Entry 7YZY (electron microscopy, 4.80 A resolution (low resolution: residue-level contacts below are approximate; hydrogen-bond / salt-bridge calls are withheld)); this record covers chains C and A of the 9 polymer chains in the assembly.

== Chain C ==
Molecule: Methane monooxygenase subunit C2
Source organism: Methylococcus capsulatus str. Bath
UniProt: O05111 (O05111_METCP); residues 1-289 here = UniProt positions 1-289
Amino-acid sequence (289 residues; each row starts with the number of its first residue):
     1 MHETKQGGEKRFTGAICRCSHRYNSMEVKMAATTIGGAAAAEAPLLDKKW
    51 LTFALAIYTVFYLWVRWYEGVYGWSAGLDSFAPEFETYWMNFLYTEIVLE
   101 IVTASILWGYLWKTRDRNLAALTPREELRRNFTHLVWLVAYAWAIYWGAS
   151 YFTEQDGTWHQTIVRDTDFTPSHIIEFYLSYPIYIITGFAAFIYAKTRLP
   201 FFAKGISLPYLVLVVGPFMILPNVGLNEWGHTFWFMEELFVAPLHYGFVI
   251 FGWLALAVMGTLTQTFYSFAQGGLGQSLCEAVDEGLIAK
Not modelled in the structure: 1-44, 283-289

== Chain A ==
Molecule: Particulate methane monooxygenase alpha subunit
Source organism: Methylococcus capsulatus str. Bath
Notes: EC 1.14.18.3
UniProt: G1UBD1 (PMOB_METCA); residue numbers follow UniProt; this construct covers 1-414
Amino-acid sequence (414 residues; row label = number of the first residue in the row):
     1 MKTIKDRIAKWSAIGLLSAVAATAFYAPSASAHGEKSQAAFMRMRTIHWY
    51 DLSWSKEKVKINETVEIKGKFHVFEGWPETVDEPDVAFLNVGMPGPVFIR
   101 KESYIGGQLVPRSVRLEIGKTYDFRVVLKARRPGDWHVHTMMNVQGGGPI
   151 IGPGKWITVEGSMSEFRNPVTTLTGQTVDLENYNEGNTYFWHAFWFAIGV
   201 AWIGYWSRRPIFIPRLLMVDAGRADELVSATDRKVAMGFLAATILIVVMA
   251 MSSANSKYPITIPLQAGTMRGMKPLELPAPTVSVKVEDATYRVPGRAMRM
   301 KLTITNHGNSPIRLGEFYTASVRFLDSDVYKDTTGYPEDLLAEDGLSVSD
   351 NSPLAPGETRTVDVTASDAAWEVYRLSDIIYDPDSRFAGLLFFFDATGNR
   401 QVVQIDAPLIPSFM
Not modelled in the structure: 1-32
Swiss-Prot annotation at these positions:
  - binding site (Cu cation): H33, H48, H72, H137, H139
What the authors report for this chain:
  - contacts within the chain: K58-E160 (from molecular simulation)

== Chain C / chain A interface ==
Residue-residue contacts - 27 pairs, chain C then chain A:
  W74(C) - R132(A)
  W74(C) - W136(A)
  L78(C) - H33(A)
  D79(C) - H33(A)
  D79(C) - K36(A)
  F81(C) - K36(A)
  F81(C) - S37(A)
  F81(C) - R375(A)
  T162(C) - M93(A)
  T162(C) - P94(A)
  T162(C) - G95(A)
  V164(C) - H33(A)
  V164(C) - G34(A)
  V164(C) - I151(A)
  R165(C) - S37(A)
  D166(C) - G34(A)
  D166(C) - E35(A)
  D166(C) - S37(A)
  F235(C) - Q145(A)
  F235(C) - G146(A)
  F235(C) - G147(A)
  E237(C) - Q145(A)
  E237(C) - G147(A)
  E237(C) - G148(A)
  F266(C) - F212(A)
  F266(C) - I213(A)
  F266(C) - L216(A)
Also at the interface, not in a pair above, chain C (16 interface residues in all): I163, M236, F269, G275, C279
Also at the interface, not in a pair above, chain A (22 interface residues in all): M141, P149, L217

== Summary ==
16 residues of chain C and 22 residues of chain A are in contact. From UniProt: 5 Cu cation-binding residues
on chain A. From the paper: contacts within the chain involving K58(A) and E160(A).
Chain C is Methane monooxygenase subunit C2 and chain A is Particulate methane monooxygenase alpha subunit,
both from Methylococcus capsulatus str. Bath; the structure, pMMO structure from native membranes by cryoET
and STA, was determined by electron microscopy.
